Entry 2BFR (X-ray diffraction, 2.50 A resolution); this record covers chain A.

# Chain A
Molecule: Hypothetical protein AF1521
Organism: Archaeoglobus fulgidus
Reference sequence: O28751 (YF21_ARCFU); residue numbers follow UniProt; this construct covers 1-192
Amino-acid sequence (192 residues; row label = number of the first residue in the row):
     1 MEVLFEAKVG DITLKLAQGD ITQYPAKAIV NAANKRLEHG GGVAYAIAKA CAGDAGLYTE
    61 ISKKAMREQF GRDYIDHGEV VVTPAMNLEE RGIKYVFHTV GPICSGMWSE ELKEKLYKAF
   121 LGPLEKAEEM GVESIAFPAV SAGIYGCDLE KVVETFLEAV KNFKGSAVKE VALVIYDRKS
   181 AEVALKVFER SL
Modified / non-standard residues: Met-1 (n-formylmethionine; FME)
Curated features (UniProtKB/Swiss-Prot):
  - binding site (substrate): Gly-19 to Ile-21, Ala-32 to Asn-34, His-39 to Ala-44, Val-140 to Gly-146
  - mutagenesis: Asp-20 (D20A: Strongly reduced affinity for ADP-ribose), Gly-41 (G41D: Abolishes hydrolase activity), Gly-42 (G42D: Abolishes hydrolase activity)
Cystine bridges: Cys-104/Cys-147
Ligand contacts:
  - ADP (adenosine-5'-diphosphate): Gly-19, Asp-20, Ile-21, Ala-32, Gly-42, Val-43, Ala-44, Ala-46, Pro-138, Ala-139, Val-140, Ser-141, Ala-142, Gly-143, Ile-144, Tyr-145, Val-174, Tyr-176, Asp-177
  - Mg2+ (MG): His-77, Pro-102, Ile-103, Lys-115

# In short
Chain A binds ADP and Mg2+. UniProt lists 19 substrate-binding residues and 3 mutagenesis sites.
Chain A is Hypothetical protein AF1521 (Archaeoglobus fulgidus); the structure, The Macro domain is an
ADP-ribose binding module, was determined by X-ray diffraction, deposited together with 2BFQ.
